8TUZ - chains H and L of the 3 polymer chains in the assembly; structure by X-ray diffraction, 2.19 A resolution.

== Chain H ==
Protein: Heavy chain of human monoclonal antibody 857-2
Source organism: Homo sapiens
Notes: antibody fragment or engineered binder
Chain sequence (223 residues; row label = number of the first residue in the row):
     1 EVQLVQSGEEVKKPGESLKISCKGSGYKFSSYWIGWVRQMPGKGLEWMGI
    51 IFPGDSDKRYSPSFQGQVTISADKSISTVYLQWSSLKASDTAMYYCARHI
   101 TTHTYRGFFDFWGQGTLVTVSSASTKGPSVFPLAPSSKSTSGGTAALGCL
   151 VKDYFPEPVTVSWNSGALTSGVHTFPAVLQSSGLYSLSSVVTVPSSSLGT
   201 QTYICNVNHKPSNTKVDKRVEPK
Not modelled in the structure: 137-139
Disulfides: C22-C96, C149-C205

== Chain L ==
Protein: Light chain of human monoclonal antibody 857-2
Source organism: Homo sapiens
Notes: antibody fragment or engineered binder
Chain sequence (213 residues; each row starts with the number of its first residue):
     3 QLTQSPSSLSASVGDRVTITCRASQDISSALAWYQQKPGKAPKLLIYDVS
    53 SLESGVPSRFSGSGSGTDFTLTISSLQPEDFATYYCQQFNGYPHRLTFGG
   103 GTKVEIKRTVAAPSVFIFPPSDEQLKSGTASVVCLLNNFYPREAKVQWKV
   153 DNALQSGNSQESVTEQDSKDSTYSLSSTLTLSKADYEKHKVYACEVTHQG
   203 LSSPVTKSFNRGE
Disulfides: C23-C88, C136-C196

== How chain H and chain L interact ==
Contacting residue pairs (69; chain H residue first):
  Q39(H) - Q38(L)
  Q39(H) - Y87(L)
  K43(H) - Y87(L)
  L45(H) - Y87(L)  hydrophobic
  L45(H) - F100(L)
  W47(H) - H96(L)
  W47(H) - R97(L)
  W47(H) - L98(L)
  I50(H) - H96(L)
  R59(H) - H96(L)  hydrogen bond
  Y95(H) - Q38(L)  hydrogen bond
  Y95(H) - K42(L)  hydrogen bond (side chain-backbone)
  Y95(H) - A43(L)  hydrophobic
  Y95(H) - P44(L)
  H99(H) - H96(L)  hydrogen bond
  H99(H) - L98(L)
  T101(H) - F91(L)
  T101(H) - H96(L)
  H103(H) - F91(L)
  T104(H) - F91(L)
  Y105(H) - A32(L)
  R106(H) - Y49(L)
  R106(H) - D50(L)  salt bridge
  R106(H) - F91(L)
  G107(H) - Q89(L)
  G107(H) - F91(L)
  G107(H) - L98(L)
  F108(H) - A34(L)  hydrophobic
  F108(H) - Y36(L)
  F108(H) - L46(L)  hydrophobic
  F108(H) - Y49(L)  hydrophobic
  F108(H) - Q89(L)
  F109(H) - Y36(L)  hydrogen bond (backbone-side chain)
  F109(H) - L46(L)
  D110(H) - L46(L)
  W112(H) - Y36(L)  hydrophobic
  W112(H) - P44(L)
  G113(H) - A43(L)
  F131(H) - S123(L)
  F131(H) - Q126(L)
  P132(H) - S123(L)
  P132(H) - E125(L)
  L133(H) - F120(L)  hydrophobic
  L133(H) - V135(L)  hydrophobic
  A134(H) - F120(L)
  A146(H) - F118(L)  hydrophobic
  A146(H) - F120(L)
  L150(H) - S133(L)
  K152(H) - Q126(L)
  K152(H) - T131(L)
  K152(H) - S133(L)
  H173(H) - N139(L)
  H173(H) - N140(L)  hydrogen bond
  H173(H) - D169(L)
  H173(H) - S176(L)  hydrogen bond
  F175(H) - L137(L)  hydrophobic
  F175(H) - S164(L)
  F175(H) - T166(L)
  F175(H) - S176(L)
  F175(H) - L177(L)  hydrophobic
  F175(H) - S178(L)
  P176(H) - S164(L)  hydrogen bond (backbone-side chain)
  P176(H) - V165(L)
  V178(H) - Q162(L)
  V178(H) - E163(L)
  L179(H) - Q162(L)  hydrogen bond (backbone-side chain)
  Q180(H) - Q162(L)
  T192(H) - N139(L)
  K218(H) - E125(L)  salt bridge
Interface residues without a listed pair, chain H (45 interface residues in all): G44, E46, Y60, P62, F111, Q114, T144, A145, L147, T174, V190
Interface residues without a listed pair, chain L (41 interface residues in all): S31, E55, G93, Y94

== In short ==
The interface between chain H and chain L involves 45 residues on one side and 41 on the other, with 9
hydrogen bonds and 2 salt bridges. Polar pairs include R106(H)-D50(L), K218(H)-E125(L) and R59(H)-H96(L).
Chain H is Heavy chain of human monoclonal antibody 857-2 and chain L is Light chain of human monoclonal
antibody 857-2, both from Homo sapiens; the structure, Fab 857-2 in complex with OspA, was determined by X-ray
diffraction.
